PDB entry 3GFI | X-ray diffraction, 2.10 A resolution | chains A and D of the 4 polymer chains in the assembly

== Chain A ==
Molecule: 146aa long hypothetical transcriptional regulator
Source organism: Sulfolobus tokodaii
UniProt: Q96ZY1 (Q96ZY1_SULTO); residues 3-148 here correspond to UniProt positions 1-146 (UniProt number = residue number - 2)
Sequence (146 residues; each row starts with the number of its first residue):
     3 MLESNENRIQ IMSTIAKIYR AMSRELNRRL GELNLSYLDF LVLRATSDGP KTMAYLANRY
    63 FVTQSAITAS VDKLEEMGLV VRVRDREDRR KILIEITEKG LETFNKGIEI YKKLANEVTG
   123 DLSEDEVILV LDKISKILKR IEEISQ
Unresolved in the structure: 3-5
Reported in the primary citation:
  - binding site for the 10-nt DNA strand: Ser-67, Arg-86, Arg-91
  - binding site for the 13-nt DNA strand (chain D): Arg-92, Lys-93, Ile-94
  - contacts within the chain: Asp-90/Arg-92 (salt bridge)
  - mutagenesis - R91A, R92A, K93A: abolished binding to the 13-nt DNA strand (chain D)

== Chain D ==
Molecule: 13-nt DNA strand
Sequence (13 nucleotides; row label = number of the first residue in the row):
     8 TAACAATAGC AAA

== Interface between chain A and chain D ==
Residue-residue contacts (6):
  Arg-92(A) with DC11(D), hydrogen bond to the sugar; DA12(D), phosphate contact; DA13(D), sugar contact
  Lys-93(A) with DA12(D), phosphate contact; DA13(D), salt bridge to the phosphate
  Ile-94(A) with DA13(D), hydrogen bond to the phosphate
Also at the interface, not in a pair above, chain A (4 interface residues in all): Arg-84
Also at the interface, not in a pair above, chain D (5 interface residues in all): DA10, DT14

== Summary ==
Chain A and chain D form an interface of 4 and 5 residues respectively; the contacts include 2 hydrogen bonds
and 1 salt bridge. Polar contacts include Arg-92(A)/DC11(D), Ile-94(A)/DA13(D) and Lys-93(A)/DA13(D). From the
paper: a binding site for the 10-nt DNA strand at Ser-67(A), Arg-86(A) and Arg-91(A); R91A, R92A and K93A of
chain A abolish binding to the 13-nt DNA strand (chain D).
Here chain A is 146aa long hypothetical transcriptional regulator (Sulfolobus tokodaii) and chain D is a 13-nt
DNA strand. Entry 3GFI (Crystal structure of ST1710 complexed with its promoter DNA) was determined by X-ray
diffraction together with 3GEZ, 3GF2, 3GFJ and 3GFL from the same study.
